9OPV - chains M and N of the 10 polymer chains in the assembly; structure by electron microscopy, 3.40 A resolution.

[Chain M (and N)]
Protein: Capsid portal protein
Organism: Human alphaherpesvirus 1 strain KOS
Notes: chain N of this document is another copy of the same molecule, construct and numbering; everything in this record applies to it too
UniProt: H9E912 (H9E912_HHV1); residues -303 to 372 here correspond to UniProt positions 1-676 (UniProt number = residue number + 304)
Chain sequence (676 residues; row label = number of the first residue in the row; numbers below 1 keep their minus sign (Met-303 is residue -303)):
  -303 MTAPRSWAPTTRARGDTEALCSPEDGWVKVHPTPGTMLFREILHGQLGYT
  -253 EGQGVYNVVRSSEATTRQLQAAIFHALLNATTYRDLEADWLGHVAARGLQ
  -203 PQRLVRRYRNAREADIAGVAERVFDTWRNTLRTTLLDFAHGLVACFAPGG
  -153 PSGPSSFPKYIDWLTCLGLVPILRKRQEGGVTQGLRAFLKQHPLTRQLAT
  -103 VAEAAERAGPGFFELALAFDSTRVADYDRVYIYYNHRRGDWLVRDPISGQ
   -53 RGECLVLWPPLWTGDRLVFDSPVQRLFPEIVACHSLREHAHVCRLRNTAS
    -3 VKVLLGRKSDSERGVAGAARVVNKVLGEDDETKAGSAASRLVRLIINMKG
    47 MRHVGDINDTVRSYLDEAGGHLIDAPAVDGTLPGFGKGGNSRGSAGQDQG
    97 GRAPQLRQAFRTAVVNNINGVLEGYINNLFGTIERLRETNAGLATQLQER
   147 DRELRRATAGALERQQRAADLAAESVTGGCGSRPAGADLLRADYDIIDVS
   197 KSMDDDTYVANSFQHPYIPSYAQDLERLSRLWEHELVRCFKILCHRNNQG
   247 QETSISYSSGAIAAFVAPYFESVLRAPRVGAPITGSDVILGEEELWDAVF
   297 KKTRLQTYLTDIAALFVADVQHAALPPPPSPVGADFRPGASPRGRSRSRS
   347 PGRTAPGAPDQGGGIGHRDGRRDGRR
Disordered / not traced: -303 to 32, 45-51, 63-102, 155-372 (chain N: -303 to 49, 66-104, 170-372)
Sequence notes: conflict Ser59 (Ala363 in H9E912)

[How chain M and chain N interact]
Pairs across the interface (40):
  Asp55(M) - Asn123(N)  hydrogen bond
  Arg58(M) - Glu119(N)  hydrogen bond (side chain-backbone)
  Arg58(M) - Asn123(N)  hydrogen bond
  Ser59(M) - Glu119(N)
  Asp62(M) - Asn112(N)
  Asp62(M) - Asn115(N)  hydrogen bond
  Asp62(M) - Glu119(N)
  Val111(M) - Val111(N)  hydrophobic
  Ile114(M) - Asn115(N)
  Asn115(M) - Val111(N)
  Asn115(M) - Asn115(N)
  Leu118(M) - Asn115(N)
  Tyr121(M) - Ile122(N)  hydrophobic
  Tyr121(M) - Phe126(N)
  Ile122(M) - Leu118(N)  hydrophobic
  Ile122(M) - Ile122(N)  hydrophobic
  Leu125(M) - Ile122(N)  hydrophobic
  Leu125(M) - Leu125(N)  hydrophobic
  Leu125(M) - Phe126(N)  hydrophobic
  Thr128(M) - Ile129(N)
  Ile129(M) - Leu125(N)  hydrophobic
  Ile129(M) - Ile129(N)  hydrophobic
  Leu132(M) - Ile129(N)  hydrophobic
  Leu132(M) - Leu132(N)  hydrophobic
  Leu132(M) - Asn136(N)
  Thr135(M) - Asn136(N)
  Asn136(M) - Thr135(N)
  Asn136(M) - Asn136(N)  hydrogen bond
  Leu139(M) - Leu143(N)  hydrophobic
  Gln142(M) - Leu143(N)
  Leu143(M) - Leu139(N)  hydrophobic
  Leu143(M) - Gln142(N)
  Leu143(M) - Leu143(N)  hydrophobic
  Arg146(M) - Gln142(N)  hydrogen bond
  Arg146(M) - Leu143(N)  hydrogen bond (side chain-backbone)
  Arg146(M) - Arg146(N)
  Arg146(M) - Asp147(N)  salt bridge
  Arg146(M) - Leu150(N)
  Asp147(M) - Arg146(N)  salt bridge
  Leu150(M) - Glu149(N)
Also at the interface, not in a pair above, chain M (23 interface residues in all): Thr108
Also at the interface, not in a pair above, chain N (21 interface residues in all): Thr108

[Overview]
23 residues of chain M face 21 of chain N across their interface; the contacts include 7 hydrogen bonds and 2
salt bridges. Polar contacts include Arg146(M)-Asp147(N), Asp55(M)-Asn123(N) and Arg58(M)-Glu119(N).
Both chains are Capsid portal protein (Human alphaherpesvirus 1 strain KOS). Entry 9OPV (Herpes simplex virus
type 1 (HSV-1) C-Capsid portal turrets) was determined by electron microscopy, deposited together with 9OP4,
9OP5, 9OP8, 9OPB and 9OPC.
